Entry 8D4F (electron microscopy, 9.80 A resolution (very low resolution: no residue pairs are listed; an interface is given only as per-side residue counts)); this record covers chains M and Y of the 20 polymer chains in the assembly.

== Chain M ==
Molecule: AP-1 complex subunit mu-1
Source organism: Mus musculus
UniProt: P35585 (AP1M1_MOUSE); residues 1-423 here = UniProt positions 1-423
Amino-acid sequence (423 residues; each row starts with the number of its first residue):
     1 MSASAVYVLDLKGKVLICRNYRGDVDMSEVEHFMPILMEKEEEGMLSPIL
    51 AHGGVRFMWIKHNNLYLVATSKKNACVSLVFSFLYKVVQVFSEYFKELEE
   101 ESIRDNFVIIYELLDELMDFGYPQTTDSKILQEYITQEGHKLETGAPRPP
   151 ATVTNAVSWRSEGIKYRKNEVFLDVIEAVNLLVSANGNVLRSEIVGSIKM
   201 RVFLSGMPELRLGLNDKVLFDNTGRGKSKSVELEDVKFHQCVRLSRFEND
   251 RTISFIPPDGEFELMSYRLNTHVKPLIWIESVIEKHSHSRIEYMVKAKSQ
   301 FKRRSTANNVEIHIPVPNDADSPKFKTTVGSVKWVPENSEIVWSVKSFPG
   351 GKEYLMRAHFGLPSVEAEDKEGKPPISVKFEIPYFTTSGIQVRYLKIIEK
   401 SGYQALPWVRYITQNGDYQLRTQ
Disordered / not traced: 1, 139-145
UniProt features mapped onto this chain:
  - modified residue: Ser2 (N-acetylserine), Thr152 (Phosphothreonine), Thr154 (Phosphothreonine), Thr223 (Phosphothreonine)

== Chain Y ==
Molecule: HLA class I histocompatibility antigen, A alpha chain
Source organism: Homo sapiens
UniProt: P04439 (HLAA_HUMAN); residue numbers follow UniProt; this construct covers 334-365
Amino-acid sequence (39 residues; numbered 333 to 371; the number before each row is that of its first residue):
   333 CRKSSDRKGGSYSQAAGSDSAQSSDVSLTAAKVHHHHHH
Disordered / not traced: 333-337, 356-371
Construct notes: expression tag (333, 366-371); engineered mutation Ser345 (Thr in P04439), Gly349 (Ser in P04439), Ser355 (Gly in P04439), Ala363 (Cys in P04439)
UniProt features mapped onto this chain:
  - modified residue: Ser343 (Phosphoserine), Tyr344 (Phosphotyrosine), Ser350 (Phosphoserine), Ser352 (Phosphoserine), Ser356 (Phosphoserine), Ser359 (Phosphoserine)
  - natural variant: Arg334 (R334K: Allele A*80:01), Lys335 (K335N: In allele A*23:01 and allele A*24:02), Asp338 (D338V: Allele A*80:01), Ser345 (T345S: In allele A*02:01, allele A*02:05, allele A*23:01, allele A*24:02, allele A*25:01, allele A*26:01, allele A*29:02, allele A*31:01, allele A*32:01, allele A*33:01, allele A*34:01, allele ...; this construct carries the variant), Val358 (V358M: In allele A*25:01, allele A*26:01, allele A*29:02, allele A*31:01, allele A*32:01, allele A*33:01, allele A*34:01, allele A*43:01, allele A*66:01 and allele A*74:01)

== How chain M and chain Y interact ==
At this resolution (10 A) residue pairs are not listed: 13 residues of chain M and 10 of chain Y lie at the interface.

== Overview ==
13 residues of chain M face 10 of chain Y across their interface.
Chain M is AP-1 complex subunit mu-1 (Mus musculus) and chain Y is HLA class I histocompatibility antigen, A
alpha chain (Homo sapiens); the structure, beta-Arf1 mediated dimeric assembly of AP-1, Arf1, Nef complex
within lattice on MHC-I lipopeptide incorporated wide(r) ..., was determined by electron microscopy (same
publication as 7UX3, 8D4C, 8D4D, 8D4E, 8D4G, 8D9R and 5 further entries).
